6XSK - chains B and C of the 12 polymer chains in the assembly; structure by electron microscopy, 3.85 A resolution.

Chain B:
Molecule: Hemagglutinin HA2 chain
Organism: Influenza A virus (A/Solomon Islands/3/2006(H1N1))
Reference sequence: A7Y8I1 (A7Y8I1_9INFA); residues 1-176 here correspond to UniProt positions 344-519 (UniProt number = residue number + 343)
Amino-acid sequence (222 residues; numbered 1 to 222; the number before each row is that of its first residue):
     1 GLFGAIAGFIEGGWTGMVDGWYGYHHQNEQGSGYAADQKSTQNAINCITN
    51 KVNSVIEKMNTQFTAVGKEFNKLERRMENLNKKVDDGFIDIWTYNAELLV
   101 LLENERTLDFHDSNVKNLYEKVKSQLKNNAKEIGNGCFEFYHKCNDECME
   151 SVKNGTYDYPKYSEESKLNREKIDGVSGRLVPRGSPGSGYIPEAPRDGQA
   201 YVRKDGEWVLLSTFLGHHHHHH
Unresolved in the structure: 1-6, 174-222
Sequence notes: conflict Cys47 (Gly390 in A7Y8I1); expression tag (177-222)
Disulfide bonds: Cys144-Cys148
Glycans and other covalent adducts: N-acetylglucosamine (NAG) linked to Asn154

Chain C:
Molecule: Hemagglutinin HA1 chain
Organism: Influenza A virus (A/Solomon Islands/3/2006(H1N1))
Reference sequence: A7Y8I1 (A7Y8I1_9INFA); the construct lacks a stretch of the UniProt sequence, so the offset changes along the chain: -6 to 54 = UniProt 1-61; 55-83 = UniProt 63-91; 84-95 = UniProt 93-104; 96-125 = UniProt 106-135; 2 more segments
Amino-acid sequence (343 residues; each row starts with the number of its first residue; a row labelled like 125A-125C holds insertion residues (125A, then the next letters in order); numbers below 1 keep their minus sign (Met-6 is residue -6)):
    -6 MKVKLLVLLCTFTATYADTICIGYHANNSTDTVDTVCEKNVTVTHSVNLL
    44 EDSHNGKLCLL
   54A K
    55 GIAPLQLGNCSVAGWILGNPECELLISRE
   83A S
    84 WSYIVEKPNPEN
   95A G
    96 TCYPGHFADYEELREQLSSVSSFERFEIFP
125A-125C KES
   126 SWPNHTTTGVSASCSHNGESSFYKNLLWLTGKNGLYPNLSKSYANNKEKE
   176 VLVLWGVHHPPNIGDQRALYHKENAYVSVVSSHYSRKFTPEIAKRPKVRD
   226 QEGRINYYWTLLEPGDTIIFEANGNLIAPRYAFALSRGF
  264A G
   265 SGIINSNAPMDECDAKCQTPQGAINSSLPFQNVHPVTIGECPKYVRSAKL
   315 RMVTGLRNIPSIQSR
Unresolved in the structure: -6 to 10, 326-329
Sequence notes: conflict Cys30 (Leu37 in A7Y8I1)
Disulfide bonds: Cys52-Cys277, Cys64-Cys76, Cys97-Cys139, Cys281-Cys305
Glycans and other covalent adducts: N-acetylglucosamine (NAG) linked to Asn21, Asn33, Asn63, Asn95, Asn129, Asn163, Asn289

Interface between chain B and chain C:
Cross-chain cystine bridges: Cys47(B)-Cys30(C)
Contacting residue pairs (4):
  Cys47(B) with Cys30(C), disulfide
  Asn50(B) with Cys30(C), hydrogen bond (side chain-backbone); Lys32(C)
  Gln62(B) with Arg310(C)
Interface residues without a listed pair, chain B (4 interface residues in all): Lys51
Interface residues without a listed pair, chain C (5 interface residues in all): Val29, Glu31

Overview:
4 residues of chain B and 5 residues of chain C are in contact; the contacts include 1 disulfide bond and 1
hydrogen bond. Its one hydrogen-bonded contact is Asn50(B)-Cys30(C). Covalently linked N-acetylglucosamine: at
Asn154(B).
Chain B is Hemagglutinin HA2 chain and chain C is Hemagglutinin HA1 chain, both from Influenza A virus
(A/Solomon Islands/3/2006(H1N1)); the structure, Cryo-EM Structure of Vaccine-Elicited Rhesus Antibody
789-203-3C12 in Complex with Stabilized SI06 (A/Solomon Islands/3/06) Influenza Hemagglutinin ..., was
determined by electron microscopy.
